8VWS - chains A and J of the 10 polymer chains in the assembly; structure by electron microscopy, 3.10 A resolution.

== Chain A ==
Name: Histone H3.2
Organism: Homo sapiens
Reference sequence: Q71DI3 (H32_HUMAN); residues 1-135 here correspond to UniProt positions 2-136 (UniProt number = residue number + 1)
Amino-acid sequence (135 residues; each row starts with the number of its first residue):
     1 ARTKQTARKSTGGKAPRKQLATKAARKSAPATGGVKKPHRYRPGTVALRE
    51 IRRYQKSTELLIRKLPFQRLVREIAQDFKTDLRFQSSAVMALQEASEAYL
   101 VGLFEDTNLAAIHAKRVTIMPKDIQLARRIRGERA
Unresolved in the structure: 1-37, 134-135
Construct notes: engineered mutation Ala110 (Cys111 in Q71DI3)
Curated features (UniProtKB/Swiss-Prot):
  - modified residue: Arg2 (Asymmetric dimethylarginine), Thr3 (Phosphothreonine), Lys4 (Allysine), Gln5 (5-glutamyl dopamine), Thr6 (Phosphothreonine), Arg8 (Citrulline), Lys9 (N6,N6,N6-trimethyllysine), Ser10 (ADP-ribosylserine), Thr11 (Phosphothreonine), Lys14 (N6-(2-hydroxyisobutyryl)lysine), Arg17 (Asymmetric dimethylarginine), Lys18 (N6-(2-hydroxyisobutyryl)lysine), Lys23 (N6-(2-hydroxyisobutyryl)lysine), Arg26 (Citrulline), Lys27 (N6,N6,N6-trimethyllysine), Ser28 (ADP-ribosylserine), Lys36 (N6,N6,N6-trimethyllysine), Lys37 (N6-methyllysine), Tyr41 (Phosphotyrosine), Lys56 (N6,N6,N6-trimethyllysine) and 8 more in UniProt
  - lipidation: Lys18 (N6-decanoyllysine)

== Chain J ==
Molecule: 601 J strand (damaged strand)
Sequence (147 nucleotides; each row starts with the number of its first residue):
     1 ATCGGATGTATAGATCTGACACGTGCCTGGAGACTAGGGAGTAATCCCCT
    51 TGGCGGTTAAAACGCGGGGGACAGCGCGTACGTGCGTTTAAGCGGTGCTA
   101 GAGCTGTCTACGACCAATTGAGCGGCCTCGGCACCGGGATTCTCGAT
Modified positions: 8OG (8-oxo-2'-deoxy-guanosine-5'-monophosphate) at position 13

== Interface between chain A and chain J ==
Pairs across the interface (24; chain A residue first):
  His39(A) with DT7(J), phosphate contact
  Arg40(A) with DG82(J), base contact; DT83(J), hydrogen bond to the base; DG84(J), hydrogen bond to the sugar
  Tyr41(A) with DG8(J), sugar contact; DT83(J), sugar contact; DG84(J), phosphate contact
  Pro43(A) with DT83(J), phosphate contact
  Gly44(A) with DT83(J), hydrogen bond to the phosphate
  Val46(A) with DT83(J), hydrogen bond to the phosphate; DG84(J), phosphate contact
  Ala47(A) with DT83(J), hydrogen bond to the phosphate
  Arg49(A) with DG8(J), phosphate contact; DT9(J), phosphate contact
  Arg53(A) with DT9(J), salt bridge to the phosphate
  Lys56(A) with DA10(J), salt bridge to the phosphate
  Arg63(A) with DA91(J), phosphate contact; DG92(J), phosphate contact
  Lys64(A) with DG92(J), hydrogen bond to the phosphate
  Leu65(A) with DA91(J), phosphate contact; DG92(J), hydrogen bond to the phosphate
  Pro66(A) with DA91(J), phosphate contact
  Arg69(A) with DA91(J), salt bridge to the phosphate
  Arg83(A) with DG101(J), sugar contact
Also at the interface, not in a pair above, chain A (18 interface residues in all): Arg42, Thr45
Also at the interface, not in a pair above, chain J (12 interface residues in all): DG5, DA100

== Overview ==
18 residues of chain A and 12 residues of chain J are in contact; the contacts include 7 hydrogen bonds and 3
salt bridges. Polar contacts include Arg40(A)-DT83(J), Arg40(A)-DG84(J) and Gly44(A)-DT83(J).
Chain A is Histone H3.2 (Homo sapiens) and chain J is 601 J strand (damaged strand); the structure, Nucleosome
containing 8oxoG at SHL-6, was determined by electron microscopy, deposited together with 8VWT, 8VWU and 8VWV.
